PDB entry 9I0Y | electron microscopy, 2.74 A resolution | chains 1 and p of the 48 polymer chains in the assembly

== Chain 1 (and p) ==
Molecule: DUF3992 domain-containing protein
Organism: Bacillus thuringiensis serovar kurstaki
Notes: chain p of this document is another copy of the same molecule, construct and numbering; everything in this record applies to it too
UniProt: A0AAX0C2P3 (A0AAX0C2P3_BACTK); residues 1-122 here = UniProt positions 1-122
Chain sequence (122 residues; numbered 1 to 122; the number before each row is that of its first residue):
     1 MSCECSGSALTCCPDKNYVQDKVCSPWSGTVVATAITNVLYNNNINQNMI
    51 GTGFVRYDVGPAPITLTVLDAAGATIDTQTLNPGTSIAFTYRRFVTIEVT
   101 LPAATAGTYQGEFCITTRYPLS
Unresolved in the structure: 1-8

== Interface between chain 1 and chain p ==
Contacting residue pairs (11; chain 1 residue first):
  Lys-22(1) / Leu-10(p)
  Lys-22(1) / Thr-11(p)
  Lys-22(1) / Cys-12(p)  hydrogen bond (backbone-backbone)
  Cys-24(1) / Cys-12(p)
  Cys-24(1) / Cys-13(p)  disulfide
  Asp-58(1) / Gln-47(p)  hydrogen bond
  Asp-58(1) / Asn-48(p)
  Asp-58(1) / Arg-93(p)  salt bridge
  Val-59(1) / Arg-93(p)
  Gln-110(1) / Gln-47(p)
  Gly-111(1) / Gln-47(p)
Interface residues without a listed pair, chain 1 (9 interface residues in all): Gln-20, Asp-21, Val-23
Interface residues without a listed pair, chain p (8 interface residues in all): Pro-14
Cross-chain cystine bridges: Cys-24(1)/Cys-13(p)

== In short ==
9 residues of chain 1 face 8 of chain p across their interface; the contacts include 1 disulfide bond, 2
hydrogen bonds and 1 salt bridge. Polar pairs include Asp-58(1)/Arg-93(p), Asp-58(1)/Gln-47(p) and
Lys-22(1)/Cys-12(p).
Chain 1 and chain p are both DUF3992 domain-containing protein (Bacillus thuringiensis serovar kurstaki); the
structure, Recombinant Ena2A fibers, was determined by electron microscopy together with 9H38 and 9H3D from
the same study.
